6DJU - chains E and F of the 7 polymer chains in the assembly; structure by electron microscopy, 3.80 A resolution.

Chain E (and F):
Protein: Chaperone protein ClpB
From: Mycobacterium tuberculosis
Notes: chain F of this document is another copy of the same molecule, construct and numbering; everything in this record applies to it too
UniProtKB: A0A045JSR5 (A0A045JSR5_MYCTX); residues 1-848 here = UniProt positions 1-848
Chain sequence (848 residues; each row starts with the number of its first residue):
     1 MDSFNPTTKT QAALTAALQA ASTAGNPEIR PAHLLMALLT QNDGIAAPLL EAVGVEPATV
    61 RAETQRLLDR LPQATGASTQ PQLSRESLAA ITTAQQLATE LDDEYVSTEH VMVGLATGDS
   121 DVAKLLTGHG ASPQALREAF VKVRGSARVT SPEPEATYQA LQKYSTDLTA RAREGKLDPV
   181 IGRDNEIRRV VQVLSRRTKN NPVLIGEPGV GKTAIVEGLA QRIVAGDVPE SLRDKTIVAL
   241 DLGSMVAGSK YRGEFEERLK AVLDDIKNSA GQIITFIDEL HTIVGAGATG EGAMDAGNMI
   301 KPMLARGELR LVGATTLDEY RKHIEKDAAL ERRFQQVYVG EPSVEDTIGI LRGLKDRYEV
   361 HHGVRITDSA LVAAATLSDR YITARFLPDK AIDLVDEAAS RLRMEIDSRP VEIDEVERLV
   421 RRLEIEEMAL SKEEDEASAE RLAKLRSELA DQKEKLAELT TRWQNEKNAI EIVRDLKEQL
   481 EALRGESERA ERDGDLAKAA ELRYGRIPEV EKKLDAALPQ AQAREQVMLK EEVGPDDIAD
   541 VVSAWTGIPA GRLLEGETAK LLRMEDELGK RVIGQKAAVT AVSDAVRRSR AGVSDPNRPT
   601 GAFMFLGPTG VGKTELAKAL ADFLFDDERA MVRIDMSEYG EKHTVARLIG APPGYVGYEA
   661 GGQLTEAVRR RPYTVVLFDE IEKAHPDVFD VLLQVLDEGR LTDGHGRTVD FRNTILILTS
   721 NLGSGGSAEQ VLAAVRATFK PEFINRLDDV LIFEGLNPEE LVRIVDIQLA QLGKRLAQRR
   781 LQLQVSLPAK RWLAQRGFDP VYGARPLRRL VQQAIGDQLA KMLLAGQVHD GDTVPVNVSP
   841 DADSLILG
Not modelled in the structure: 1-158, 247-251, 285-296, 408-529, 846-848 (chain F: 1-158, 246-254, 285-297, 408-529, 650-661, 846-848)
Small-molecule neighbours:
  - ADP (adenosine-5'-diphosphate): R571, V572, I573, P608, T609, G610, V611, G612, K613, T614, E615, I764, Q768, A804, R805, R808
  - ATP-gamma-S (AGS; phosphothiophosphoric acid-adenylate ester): D178, P179, V180, I181, P208, G209, V210, G211, K212, T213, A214, D278, P388, D389
What the authors report for this chain:
  - binding site for casein polyAlanine model: Y251, Y655, V656
  - contacts within the chain: V656-Y658 (hydrophobic contact)
  - mutagenesis - P410A, V656A, Y658A: abolished catalytic activity
  - binding site for ATP-gamma-S: R332, R333, R746, R805
  - self-association interface (contacts with another copy of this molecule); pairs are residue here / residue on that copy: L823-V593 (hydrophobic contact)

Chain E / chain F interface:
Contacting residue pairs (40):
  D241(E) - K301(F)  salt bridge
  G243(E) - D327(F)
  G243(E) - A329(F)
  S244(E) - K301(F)
  Y358(E) - R197(F)
  Y358(E) - T198(F)
  H361(E) - R196(F)
  H361(E) - R197(F)  hydrogen bond (side chain-backbone)
  H362(E) - S195(F)
  D393(E) - K199(F)  salt bridge
  E397(E) - R189(F)  salt bridge
  E397(E) - Q192(F)  hydrogen bond
  E397(E) - R196(F)  salt bridge
  S400(E) - Q192(F)
  S400(E) - S195(F)  hydrogen bond (side chain-backbone)
  S400(E) - R196(F)
  R401(E) - Q192(F)
  R403(E) - P229(F)
  M404(E) - R188(F)
  D407(E) - R222(F)  salt bridge
  D407(E) - D227(F)
  R629(E) - E742(F)
  R629(E) - R746(F)
  E659(E) - K642(F)  salt bridge
  R775(E) - S594(F)
  R775(E) - D595(F)  salt bridge
  Q778(E) - G592(F)
  Q778(E) - V593(F)
  Y802(E) - E729(F)  hydrogen bond
  R805(E) - R736(F)
  R809(E) - D748(F)
  R809(E) - D749(F)
  Q812(E) - R588(F)
  Q813(E) - D584(F)
  D817(E) - D584(F)
  D817(E) - R588(F)
  A820(E) - R587(F)
  K821(E) - R587(F)
  L824(E) - E555(F)
  L824(E) - E557(F)
Also at the interface, not in a pair above, chain E (28 interface residues in all): Y164, D396
Also at the interface, not in a pair above, chain F (31 interface residues in all): N298

In short:
28 residues of chain E and 31 residues of chain F are in contact; the contacts include 4 hydrogen bonds and 7
salt bridges. Among the polar pairs are D241(E)-K301(F), D393(E)-K199(F) and E397(E)-R189(F). The paper
reports a binding site for ATP-gamma-S at R332(E), R333(E) and R746(E) among others; P410A, V656A and Y658A of
chain E abolish catalytic activity.
Chain E and chain F are both Chaperone protein ClpB (Mycobacterium tuberculosis); the structure, Mtb ClpB in
complex with ATPgammaS and casein, Conformer 1, was determined by electron microscopy together with 6DJV and
6ED3 from the same study.
